9OIO - chains B and C of the 3 polymer chains in the assembly; structure by X-ray diffraction, 2.30 A resolution.

Chain B:
Name: Elongin-C
Organism: Homo sapiens
UniProt: Q15369 (ELOC_HUMAN); residue numbers follow UniProt; this construct covers 17-112
Sequence (98 residues; row label = number of the first residue in the row):
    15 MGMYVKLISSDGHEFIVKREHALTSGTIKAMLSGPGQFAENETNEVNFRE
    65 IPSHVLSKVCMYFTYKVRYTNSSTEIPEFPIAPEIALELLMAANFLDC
Disordered / not traced: 15-16, 48-57
Differences from the reference sequence: initiating methionine (15); expression tag (16)

Chain C:
Name: von Hippel-Lindau disease tumor suppressor
Organism: Homo sapiens
UniProt: P40337 (VHL_HUMAN); numbering as in UniProt (aligned over 54-213)
Sequence (180 residues; numbered 34 to 213; the number before each row is that of its first residue):
    34 MGSSHHHHHHSSGLVPRGSHMEAGRPRPVLRSVNSREPSQVIFCNRSPRV
    84 VLPVWLNFDGEPQPYPTLPPGTGRRIHSYRGHLWLFRDAGTHDGLLVNQT
   134 ELFVPSLNVDGQPIFANITLPVYTLKERCLQVVRSLVKPENYRRLDIVRS
   184 LYEDLEDHPNVQKDLERLTQERIAHQRMGD
Disordered / not traced: 34-61, 203-213
Differences from the reference sequence: initiating methionine (34); expression tag (35-53)
Modified residues: C77 (S-(dimethylarsenic)cysteine; CAS)
Small-molecule neighbours: A1CBL (1-[(2-fluorophenyl)methyl]-4-(propan-2-yl)piperazine): N67, W88, F91, Y98, I109, H110, S111, Y112, H115, W117
Reported in the primary citation:
  - binding site for A1CBL: W88, F91, Y112, H115, W117

How chain B and chain C interact:
Residue-residue contacts (40; chain B residue first):
  Y76(B) with V155(C); Y156(C), hydrogen bond (side chain-backbone); T157(C); L158(C), hydrogen bond (side chain-backbone)
  K80(B) with V155(C)
  Y83(B) with V155(C)
  T84(B) with V155(C)
  S86(B) with Q132(C), hydrogen bond (backbone-side chain)
  S87(B) with Q132(C)
  E89(B) with R79(C)
  I90(B) with L153(C); V155(C), hydrophobic
  P91(B) with L153(C)
  E92(B) with P81(C); R82(C), salt bridge; L153(C); R161(C), salt bridge
  F93(B) with L158(C), hydrophobic; R161(C), hydrogen bond (backbone-side chain)
  I95(B) with R161(C); C162(C), hydrophobic; V165(C), hydrophobic
  P97(B) with L169(C), hydrophobic
  A100(B) with V165(C), hydrophobic
  L101(B) with V166(C), hydrophobic
  L103(B) with L158(C), hydrophobic; C162(C), hydrophobic
  L104(B) with K159(C); C162(C); L163(C), hydrophobic; L184(C), hydrophobic
  M105(B) with I180(C), hydrophobic; L184(C), hydrophobic
  A107(B) with L158(C), hydrophobic; K159(C)
  N108(B) with K159(C), hydrogen bond; L184(C)
  C112(B) with T157(C); L158(C), hydrogen bond (backbone-backbone); K159(C), hydrogen bond (backbone-backbone)
Also at the interface, not in a pair above, chain B (24 interface residues in all): V73, Y79, N85
Also at the interface, not in a pair above, chain C (25 interface residues in all): S80, T152, P154, Q164, L178, D179, S183

Overview:
24 residues of chain B face 25 of chain C across their interface; the contacts include 7 hydrogen bonds and 2
salt bridges. Polar pairs include E92(B)-R82(C), E92(B)-R161(C) and Y76(B)-Y156(C). Chain C binds compound
A1CBL. The paper reports a binding site for A1CBL at W88(C), F91(C) and Y112(C) among others.
Chain B is Elongin-C and chain C is von Hippel-Lindau disease tumor suppressor, both from Homo sapiens; the
structure, The von Hippel Lindau-ElonginB-ElonginC (VCB) complex with fragments 9 and 14, was determined by
X-ray diffraction (same publication as 9OIM, 9OIN and 9OIQ).
